6QWN - chains A and F; structure by X-ray diffraction, 3.89 A resolution.

# Chain A
Name: Pollen-specific leucine-rich repeat extensin-like protein 1
Organism: Arabidopsis thaliana
Reference sequence: Q9LJ64 (PLRX1_ARATH); residues 31-400 here = UniProt positions 31-400
Amino-acid sequence (379 residues; numbered 29 to 407; the number before each row is that of its first residue):
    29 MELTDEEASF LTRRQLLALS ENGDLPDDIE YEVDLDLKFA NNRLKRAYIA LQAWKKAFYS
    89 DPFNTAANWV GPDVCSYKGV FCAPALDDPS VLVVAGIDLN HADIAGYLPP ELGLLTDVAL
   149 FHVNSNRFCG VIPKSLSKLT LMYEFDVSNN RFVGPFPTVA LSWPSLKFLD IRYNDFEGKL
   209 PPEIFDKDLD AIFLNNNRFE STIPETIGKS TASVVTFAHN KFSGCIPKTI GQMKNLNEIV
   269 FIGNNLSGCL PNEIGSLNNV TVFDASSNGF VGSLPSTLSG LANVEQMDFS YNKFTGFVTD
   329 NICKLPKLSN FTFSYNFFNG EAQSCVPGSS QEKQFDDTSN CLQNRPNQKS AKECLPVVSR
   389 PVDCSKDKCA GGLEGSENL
Not modelled in the structure: 29-62, 354-356, 401-407
Differences from the reference sequence: initiating methionine (29); expression tag (30, 401-407)
Disulfides: Cys103-Cys110, Cys253-Cys397, Cys277-Cys392, Cys331-Cys353, Cys369-Cys382
Covalently attached groups: N-acetylglucosamine (NAG) linked to Asn287, Asn338
Swiss-Prot annotation at these positions:
  - glycosylation (N-linked (GlcNAc...) asparagine): Asn273, Asn287, Asn338
Reported in the primary citation:
  - mutagenesis - F109A/H150A: decreased expression
  - mutagenesis - Y87A/A133F, F109A/H150A: unchanged localization
  - self-association interface (contacts with another copy of this molecule); pairs are residue here / residue on that copy: Cys157-Cys157 (disulfide), Tyr87, Ala133

# Chain F
Name: Protein RALF-like 4
Organism: Arabidopsis thaliana
Reference sequence: Q9FZA0 (RLF4_ARATH); residues 1054-1107 here correspond to UniProt positions 54-107 (UniProt number = residue number - 1000)
Amino-acid sequence (56 residues; each row starts with the number of its first residue):
  1052 MGRRQLARGR RYIGYDALKK NNVPCSRRGR SYYDCKKRRR NNPYRRGCSA ITHCYR
Not modelled in the structure: 1052-1060
Differences from the reference sequence: initiating methionine (1052); expression tag (1053)
Disulfides: Cys1076-Cys1086, Cys1099-Cys1105
Swiss-Prot annotation at these positions:
  - site: Arg1054, Arg1055 (Required for proteolytic cleavage)
Reported in the primary citation:
  - mutagenesis - Y1063A/Y1066A: unchanged binding to Pollen-specific leucine-rich repeat extensin-like protein 1 (chain A)
  - mutagenesis - Y1063A/Y1066A: abolished binding to LLGs
  - mutagenesis - Y1063A/Y1066A: unchanged growth in response to pollen growth
  - mutagenesis - C1076A/C1086A/C1099A/C1105A (10-fold), C1086A/C1105A (10-fold): decreased binding to Pollen-specific leucine-rich repeat extensin-like protein 1 (chain A)

# Interface between chain A and chain F
Residue-residue contacts (57; chain A residue first):
  Phe109(A) with Gly1080(F); Asn1092(F)
  Ala111(A) with Asn1093(F); Pro1094(F)
  Leu114(A) with Tyr1095(F), hydrophobic
  Ala123(A) with Pro1094(F), hydrophobic; Tyr1095(F)
  Asp126(A) with Arg1079(F); Gly1080(F), hydrogen bond (side chain-backbone)
  Asn128(A) with Arg1079(F); Tyr1083(F), hydrogen bond
  His129(A) with Asn1072(F), hydrogen bond (side chain-backbone)
  Asp145(A) with Tyr1095(F), hydrogen bond (backbone-side chain)
  Ala147(A) with Tyr1095(F), hydrophobic; Arg1097(F)
  Leu148(A) with Gly1080(F); Pro1094(F), hydrophobic
  His150(A) with Tyr1083(F), hydrogen bond
  Asn152(A) with Val1074(F); Tyr1083(F), hydrogen bond
  Ser153(A) with Lys1071(F), hydrogen bond (side chain-backbone); Asn1072(F)
  Tyr171(A) with Tyr1084(F); Arg1097(F)
  Glu172(A) with Ser1082(F), hydrogen bond; Tyr1083(F), hydrogen bond (side chain-backbone)
  Asp174(A) with Tyr1083(F), hydrogen bond
  Asn177(A) with Lys1071(F), hydrogen bond (side chain-backbone); Asn1072(F), hydrogen bond
  Lys195(A) with Tyr1084(F)
  Phe196(A) with Tyr1083(F), hydrophobic; Tyr1084(F); Ile1102(F), hydrophobic
  Arg200(A) with Ala1068(F), hydrogen bond (side chain-backbone); Asn1073(F), hydrogen bond (side chain-backbone)
  Tyr201(A) with Leu1069(F), hydrogen bond (side chain-backbone); Lys1071(F)
  Asp218(A) with Ser1100(F); Ala1101(F); Ile1102(F), hydrogen bond (side chain-backbone)
  Ala219(A) with Ile1102(F), hydrophobic
  Phe221(A) with Ala1068(F), hydrophobic
  Asn223(A) with Ala1068(F)
  Val242(A) with Thr1103(F)
  His247(A) with Leu1069(F)
  Asn265(A) with Thr1103(F)
  Glu266(A) with Tyr1063(F); Ile1064(F); Gly1065(F), hydrogen bond (side chain-backbone)
  Val268(A) with Gly1065(F)
  Val290(A) with Tyr1063(F), hydrophobic; Tyr1066(F), hydrophobic
  Asp292(A) with Tyr1066(F), hydrogen bond
  Glu313(A) with Tyr1063(F), hydrogen bond
  Gln314(A) with Tyr1063(F); Tyr1066(F)
  Asp316(A) with Tyr1066(F), hydrogen bond
Also at the interface, not in a pair above, chain A (42 interface residues in all): Cys110, Pro112, Val122, Gly124, Val146, Leu169, Ser241
Also at the interface, not in a pair above, chain F (27 interface residues in all): Lys1070, Cys1076, Arg1081
The authors on this interface:
  - interface residues, chain A: His150(A), Phe221(A), Glu266(A), Glu313(A), Gln314(A)
  - interface residues, chain F: Tyr1063(F), Ile1064(F), Tyr1066(F), Tyr1083(F), Tyr1084(F)

# In short
Chain A and chain F form an interface of 42 and 27 residues respectively; the contacts include 20 hydrogen
bonds. Polar contacts include Asp126(A)-Gly1080(F), Asn128(A)-Tyr1083(F) and His129(A)-Asn1072(F). From the
paper: C1076A/C1086A/C1099A/C1105A and C1086A/C1105A of chain F reduce binding to Pollen-specific leucine-rich
repeat extensin-like protein 1 (chain A); interface residues His150(A), Phe221(A) and Tyr1063(F) among others;
5 substitutions were tested in all.
Here chain A is Pollen-specific leucine-rich repeat extensin-like protein 1 and chain F is Protein RALF-like
4, both from Arabidopsis thaliana. Entry 6QWN (Protein peptide complex) was determined by X-ray diffraction
together with 6TME from the same study.
